PDB entry 6L7P | electron microscopy, 3.60 A resolution | chains B and E of the 18 polymer chains in the assembly

# Chain B
Protein: NAD(P)H-quinone oxidoreductase subunit 2
Source organism: Thermosynechococcus elongatus BP-1
Notes: EC 7.1.1.-; fragment: NdhB
Reference sequence: Q8DMR6 (NU2C_THEEB); residues 1-515 here = UniProt positions 1-515
Chain sequence (515 residues; numbered 1 to 515; the number before each row is that of its first residue):
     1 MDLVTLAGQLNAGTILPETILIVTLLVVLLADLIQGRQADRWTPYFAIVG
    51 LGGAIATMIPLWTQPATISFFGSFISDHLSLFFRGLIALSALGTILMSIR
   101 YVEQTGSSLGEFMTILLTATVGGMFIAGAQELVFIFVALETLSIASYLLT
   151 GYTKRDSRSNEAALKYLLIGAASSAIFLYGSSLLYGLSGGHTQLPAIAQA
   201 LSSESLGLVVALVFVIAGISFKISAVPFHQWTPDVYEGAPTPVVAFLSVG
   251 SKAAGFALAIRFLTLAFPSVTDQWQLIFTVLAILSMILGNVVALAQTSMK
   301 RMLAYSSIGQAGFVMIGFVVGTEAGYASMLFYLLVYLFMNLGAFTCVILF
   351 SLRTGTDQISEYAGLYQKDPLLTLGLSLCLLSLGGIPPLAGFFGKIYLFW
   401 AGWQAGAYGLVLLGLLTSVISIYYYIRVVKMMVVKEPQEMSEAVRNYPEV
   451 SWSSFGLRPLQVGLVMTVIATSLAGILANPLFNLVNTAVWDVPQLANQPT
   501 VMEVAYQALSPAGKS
Not modelled in the structure: 1, 494-515
Small-molecule neighbours:
  - Digitonin (AJP), molecule 1: V27, L30, A31, I34, Q35, Q38, W42
  - Digitonin (AJP), molecule 2: L30, L33, I34
  - Digitonin (AJP), molecule 3: I59, W62, T63, L81, F82, G85, L89, L334, L484
  - Digitonin (AJP), molecule 4: L89, F338, P480, L481, L484
  - Digitonin (AJP), molecule 5: L276, T279, V280, I283, L284
  - Digitonin (AJP), molecule 6: I283, I287, G409, L410, L413, L416
  - Digitonin (AJP), molecule 7: Y408, G409, L412, L413, L416
  - Digitonin (AJP), molecule 8: A470, L473, A474, L477, P480, L481
  - Digitonin (AJP), molecule 9: L477, N479, P480
  - phylloquinone (PQN): Y45, L92, L96, F338, S453, F455, G456, R458, P459, V462, G463, M466, T467

# Chain E
Protein: NAD(P)H-quinone oxidoreductase subunit 4L
Source organism: Thermosynechococcus elongatus BP-1
Notes: EC 7.1.1.-; fragment: NdhE
Reference sequence: Q8DL29 (Q8DL29_THEEB); residue numbers follow UniProt; this construct covers 1-101
Chain sequence (101 residues; numbered 1 to 101; the number before each row is that of its first residue):
     1 MQLTYVLILAALLFCIGIYGLVTSRNAVRVLMSIELLLNAVNLNLIGFAN
    51 YLDGQQIKGQVFAVFVITVAAAEAAVGLAIILAIYRNRDTVDMEKFNLLK
   101 W
Small-molecule neighbours: Digitonin (AJP): L12, C15, I16, Y19

# Interface between chain B and chain E
Contacting residue pairs (48; chain B residue first):
  L132(B) with F62(E), hydrophobic
  V133(B) with F62(E), hydrophobic
  F136(B) with F62(E), hydrophobic; V66(E), hydrophobic; V69(E), hydrophobic
  E140(B) with V69(E)
  I144(B) with V76(E), hydrophobic
  Y147(B) with V76(E), hydrophobic
  R155(B) with N87(E), hydrogen bond (backbone-side chain)
  S157(B) with N87(E)
  R158(B) with L99(E)
  N160(B) with I84(E); N87(E), hydrogen bond
  E161(B) with R88(E), salt bridge; L98(E); L99(E)
  L164(B) with I80(E), hydrophobic; I81(E), hydrophobic; M93(E), hydrophobic
  K165(B) with F96(E)
  L167(B) with E73(E); G77(E)
  L168(B) with V30(E), hydrophobic; M93(E), hydrophobic
  A171(B) with I34(E), hydrophobic
  A172(B) with L21(E), hydrophobic
  A175(B) with F14(E)
  L178(B) with L38(E), hydrophobic; V41(E), hydrophobic; F62(E), hydrophobic; V66(E), hydrophobic
  Y179(B) with F14(E), hydrophobic; V41(E), hydrophobic
  S182(B) with N44(E), hydrogen bond; L45(E); F48(E)
  Y185(B) with L45(E), hydrophobic; D53(E), hydrogen bond; K58(E); G59(E)
  G186(B) with F48(E); L52(E)
  G190(B) with K58(E)
  T192(B) with K58(E)
  D234(B) with L99(E)
  Q296(B) with W101(E)
  R301(B) with K100(E); W101(E), hydrogen bond (side chain-backbone)
Also at the interface, not in a pair above, chain B (38 interface residues in all): V137, L148, D156, A162, A163, S181, L183, G189, E237, G238
Also at the interface, not in a pair above, chain E (34 interface residues in all): A11, L31, L37, F65

# Overview
Chain B and chain E form an interface of 38 and 34 residues respectively, with 5 hydrogen bonds and 1 salt
bridge. Polar contacts include E161(B)-R88(E), R155(B)-N87(E) and N160(B)-N87(E). Ligands of chain B:
phylloquinone and 9 copies of Digitonin. Ligands of chain E: Digitonin.
Here chain B is NAD(P)H-quinone oxidoreductase subunit 2 and chain E is NAD(P)H-quinone oxidoreductase subunit
4L, both from Thermosynechococcus elongatus BP-1. Entry 6L7P (cryo-EM structure of cyanobacteria NDH-1LdelV
complex) was determined by electron microscopy.
